3ZVH - chains A and B; structure by X-ray diffraction, 1.99 A resolution.

# Chain A
Name: Methylaspartate ammonia-lyase
Organism: Clostridium tetanomorphum
Notes: EC 4.3.1.2
UniProt: Q05514 (MAAL_CLOTT); residues 1-413 here = UniProt positions 1-413
Amino-acid sequence (438 residues; numbered 1 to 438; the number before each row is that of its first residue):
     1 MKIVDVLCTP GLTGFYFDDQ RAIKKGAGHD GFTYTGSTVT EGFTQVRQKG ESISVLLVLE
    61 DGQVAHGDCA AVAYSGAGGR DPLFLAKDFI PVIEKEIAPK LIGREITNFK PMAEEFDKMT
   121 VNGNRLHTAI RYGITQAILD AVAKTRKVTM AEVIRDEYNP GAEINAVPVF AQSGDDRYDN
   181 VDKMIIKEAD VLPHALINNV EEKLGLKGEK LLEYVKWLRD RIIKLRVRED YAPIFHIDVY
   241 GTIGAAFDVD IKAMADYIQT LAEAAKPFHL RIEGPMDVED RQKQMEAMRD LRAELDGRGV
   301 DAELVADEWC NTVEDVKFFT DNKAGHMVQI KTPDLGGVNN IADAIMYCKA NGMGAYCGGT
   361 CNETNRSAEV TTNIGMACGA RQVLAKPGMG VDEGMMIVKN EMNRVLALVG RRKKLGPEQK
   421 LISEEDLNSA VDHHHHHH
Disordered / not traced: 416-438
Differences from the reference sequence: expression tag (414-438); engineered mutation A73 (Gln in Q05514)
Modified residues: C361 (s-hydroxycysteine; CSO)
UniProt features mapped onto this chain:
  - active site: K331 (Proton acceptor)
  - binding site ((2S,3S)-3-methyl-L-aspartate): Q172, Q329, T360, C361
  - binding site (Mg(2+)): D238, E273, D307
  - site: H194 (Transition state stabilizer)
  - mutagenesis: H194 (H194A: Strong (160-fold) decrease of the catalytic efficiency for deamination and slight (1.8-fold) decrease of affinity binding for L-threo-beta-methylaspartate ...), Q329 (Q329A: Very strong decrease of the catalytic efficiency for deamination, whereas the affinity binding for L-threo-beta-methylaspartate is not affected ...), K331 (K331A: It abolishes deaminase and aminase activities and does not show any major conformational changes ...), L384 (L384A: It has very broad electrophile scope and excellent regio- and enantioselectivity in the amination reaction)
Bound ions: Mg2+: D238, E273, D307

# Chain B
Name: Methylaspartate ammonia-lyase
Organism: Clostridium tetanomorphum
Notes: EC 4.3.1.2
UniProt: Q05514 (MAAL_CLOTT); numbering as in UniProt (aligned over 1-413)
Amino-acid sequence (438 residues; row label = number of the first residue in the row):
     1 MKIVDVLCTP GLTGFYFDDQ RAIKKGAGHD GFTYTGSTVT EGFTQVRQKG ESISVLLVLE
    61 DGQVAHGDCA AVAYSGAGGR DPLFLAKDFI PVIEKEIAPK LIGREITNFK PMAEEFDKMT
   121 VNGNRLHTAI RYGITQAILD AVAKTRKVTM AEVIRDEYNP GAEINAVPVF AQSGDDRYDN
   181 VDKMIIKEAD VLPHALINNV EEKLGLKGEK LLEYVKWLRD RIIKLRVRED YAPIFHIDVY
   241 GTIGAAFDVD IKAMADYIQT LAEAAKPFHL RIEGPMDVED RQKQMEAMRD LRAELDGRGV
   301 DAELVADEWC NTVEDVKFFT DNKAGHMVQI KTPDLGGVNN IADAIMYCKA NGMGAYCGGT
   361 CNETNRSAEV TTNIGMACGA RQVLAKPGMG VDEGMMIVKN EMNRVLALVG RRKKLGPEQK
   421 LISEEDLNSA VDHHHHHH
Disordered / not traced: 416-438
Differences from the reference sequence: expression tag (414-438); engineered mutation A73 (Gln in Q05514)
Modified residues: C361 (cysteinesulfonic acid; OCS)
UniProt features mapped onto this chain:
  - active site: K331 (Proton acceptor)
  - binding site ((2S,3S)-3-methyl-L-aspartate): Q172, Q329, T360, C361
  - binding site (Mg(2+)): D238, E273, D307
  - site: H194 (Transition state stabilizer)
  - mutagenesis: H194 (H194A: Strong (160-fold) decrease of the catalytic efficiency for deamination and slight (1.8-fold) decrease of affinity binding for L-threo-beta-methylaspartate ...), Q329 (Q329A: Very strong decrease of the catalytic efficiency for deamination, whereas the affinity binding for L-threo-beta-methylaspartate is not affected ...), K331 (K331A: It abolishes deaminase and aminase activities and does not show any major conformational changes ...), L384 (L384A: It has very broad electrophile scope and excellent regio- and enantioselectivity in the amination reaction)
Bound ions: Mg2+: D238, E273, D307

# How chain A and chain B interact
Residue-residue contacts (112; chain A residue first):
  V4(A) with R411(B)
  D5(A) with R411(B), salt bridge
  L7(A) with A407(B); L408(B), hydrophobic; R411(B)
  T9(A) with N403(B); R404(B); A407(B)
  P10(A) with N403(B), hydrogen bond (backbone-side chain)
  G11(A) with N400(B)
  L12(A) with K187(B); M395(B); M396(B); N400(B), hydrogen bond (backbone-side chain)
  T13(A) with K187(B); D392(B); M396(B)
  G14(A) with D392(B); M396(B), hydrogen bond (backbone-side chain)
  F15(A) with K187(B), hydrogen bond (backbone-side chain); D392(B)
  Y16(A) with K183(B); I186(B), hydrophobic; K187(B); D392(B), hydrogen bond
  D30(A) with D182(B); R221(B), salt bridge; K224(B), salt bridge
  G31(A) with D179(B); D182(B); R221(B)
  F32(A) with D179(B); D182(B), hydrogen bond (backbone-side chain); K183(B)
  T33(A) with L225(B)
  Q45(A) with V227(B)
  Q48(A) with I186(B)
  K49(A) with I186(B); K187(B); E188(B), salt bridge
  S52(A) with N400(B)
  S54(A) with R404(B), hydrogen bond
  L56(A) with R404(B)
  V58(A) with R411(B)
  D61(A) with K147(B), hydrogen bond (backbone-side chain)
  G62(A) with K147(B)
  Q63(A) with Q63(B)
  V64(A) with L408(B), hydrophobic
  H66(A) with R404(B), hydrogen bond
  K147(A) with D61(B), hydrogen bond (side chain-backbone); G62(B); Q63(B)
  D179(A) with G31(B); F32(B)
  D182(A) with G31(B); F32(B), hydrogen bond (side chain-backbone)
  K183(A) with Y16(B); F32(B)
  I186(A) with Y16(B), hydrophobic; Q48(B); K49(B)
  K187(A) with T13(B); F15(B), hydrogen bond (side chain-backbone); Y16(B); K49(B)
  E188(A) with K49(B), salt bridge
  R221(A) with D30(B), salt bridge; G31(B)
  K224(A) with D30(B), salt bridge
  L225(A) with T33(B)
  V227(A) with Q45(B)
  E363(A) with M396(B)
  T364(A) with M396(B)
  N365(A) with E369(B); M396(B)
  E369(A) with N365(B), hydrogen bond
  P387(A) with M396(B), hydrophobic
  G388(A) with E393(B)
  M389(A) with E393(B)
  G390(A) with E393(B), hydrogen bond (backbone-side chain)
  D392(A) with T13(B); G14(B); Y16(B), hydrogen bond
  E393(A) with P387(B); G388(B); M389(B); G390(B), hydrogen bond (side chain-backbone); E393(B)
  M395(A) with L12(B)
  M396(A) with L12(B); T13(B); G14(B), hydrogen bond (side chain-backbone); E363(B); T364(B); N365(B); P387(B), hydrophobic
  I397(A) with N365(B)
  N400(A) with G11(B); L12(B), hydrogen bond (side chain-backbone); S52(B)
  N403(A) with T9(B); P10(B), hydrogen bond (side chain-backbone)
  R404(A) with T9(B); S54(B), hydrogen bond; H66(B), hydrogen bond
  A407(A) with L7(B); T9(B)
  L408(A) with L56(B), hydrophobic
  R411(A) with V4(B); D5(B), salt bridge; L7(B); V58(B)
Other interface residues (no listed pair), chain A (61 interface residues in all): G50, D68, V391, K399
Other interface residues (no listed pair), chain B (62 interface residues in all): T44, G50, V64, D68, V391, I397, K399

# Summary
61 residues of chain A and 62 residues of chain B are in contact, with 21 hydrogen bonds and 8 salt bridges.
Among the polar pairs are D5(A)-R411(B), D30(A)-R221(B) and D30(A)-K224(B).
Chain A is Methylaspartate ammonia-lyase and chain B is Methylaspartate ammonia-lyase, both from Clostridium
tetanomorphum; the structure, Methylaspartate ammonia lyase from Clostridium tetanomorphum mutant Q73A, was
determined by X-ray diffraction (same publication as 3ZVI).
